PDB entry 7SN7 | electron microscopy, 4.20 A resolution (low resolution: residue-level contacts below are approximate; hydrogen-bond / salt-bridge calls are withheld) | chains B and C of the 23 polymer chains in the assembly

Chain B (and C):
Name: Flagellin
Organism: Escherichia coli O127:H6
Notes: chain C of this document is another copy of the same molecule, construct and numbering; everything in this record applies to it too
Reference sequence: A0A2D0NRN6 (A0A2D0NRN6_ECOLX); residues 3-548 here = UniProt positions 3-548
Amino-acid sequence (546 residues; numbered 3 to 548; the number before each row is that of its first residue):
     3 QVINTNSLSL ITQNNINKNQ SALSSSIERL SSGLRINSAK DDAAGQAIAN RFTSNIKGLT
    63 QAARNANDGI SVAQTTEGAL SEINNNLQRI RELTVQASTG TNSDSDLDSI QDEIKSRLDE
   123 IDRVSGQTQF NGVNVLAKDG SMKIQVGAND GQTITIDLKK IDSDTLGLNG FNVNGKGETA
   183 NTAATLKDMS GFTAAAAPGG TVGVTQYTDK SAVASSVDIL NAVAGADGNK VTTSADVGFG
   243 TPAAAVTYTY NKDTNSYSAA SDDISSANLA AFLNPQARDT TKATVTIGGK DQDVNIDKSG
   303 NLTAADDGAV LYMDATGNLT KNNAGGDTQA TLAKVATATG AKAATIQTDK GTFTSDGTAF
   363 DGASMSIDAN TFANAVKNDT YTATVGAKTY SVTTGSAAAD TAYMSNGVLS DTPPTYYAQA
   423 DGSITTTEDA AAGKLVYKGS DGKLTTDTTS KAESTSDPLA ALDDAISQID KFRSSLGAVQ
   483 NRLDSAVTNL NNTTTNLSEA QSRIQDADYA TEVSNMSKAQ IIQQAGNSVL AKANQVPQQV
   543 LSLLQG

How chain B and chain C interact:
Contacting residue pairs - 5 pairs, chain B then chain C:
  D44(B) - L95(C)
  D44(B) - Q98(C)
  I50(B) - D108(C)
  R53(B) - S107(C)
  R53(B) - D108(C)
Interface residues without a listed pair, chain B (4 interface residues in all): A46
Interface residues without a listed pair, chain C (5 interface residues in all): I112

Overview:
The interface between chain B and chain C involves 4 residues on one side and 5 on the other.
Chain B and chain C are both Flagellin (Escherichia coli O127:H6); the structure, Cryo-EM structure of the
enteropathogenic E. coli O127:H6 flagellar filament, was determined by electron microscopy together with 7SN4,
7SN9, 7SQD and 7SQJ from the same study.
